Entry 8HMV (electron microscopy, 2.91 A resolution); this record covers chains C and B of the 5 polymer chains in the assembly.

Chain C:
Molecule: Guanine nucleotide-binding protein G(s) subunit alpha isoforms short
From: Homo sapiens
UniProtKB: P63092 (GNAS2_HUMAN); residues 11-394 here = UniProt positions 11-394
Chain sequence (384 residues; numbered 11 to 394; the number before each row is that of its first residue):
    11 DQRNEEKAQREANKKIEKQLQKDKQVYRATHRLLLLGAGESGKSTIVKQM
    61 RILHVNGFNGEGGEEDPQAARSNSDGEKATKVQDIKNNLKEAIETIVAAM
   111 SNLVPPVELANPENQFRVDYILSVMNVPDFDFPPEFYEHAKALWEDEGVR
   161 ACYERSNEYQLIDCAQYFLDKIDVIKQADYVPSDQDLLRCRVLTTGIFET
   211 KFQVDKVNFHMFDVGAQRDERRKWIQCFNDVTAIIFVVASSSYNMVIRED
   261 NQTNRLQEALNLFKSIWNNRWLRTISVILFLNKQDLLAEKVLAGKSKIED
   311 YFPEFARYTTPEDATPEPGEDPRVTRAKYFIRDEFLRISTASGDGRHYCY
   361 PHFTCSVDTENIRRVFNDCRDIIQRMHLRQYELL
Unresolved in the structure: 61-204, 252-261, 304-306
Differences from the reference sequence: conflict Thr-205 (Ser in P63092); engineered mutation Ala-226 (Gly in P63092), Ser-366 (Ala in P63092)
Reported in the primary citation:
  - contacts within the chain: Asn-371/Arg-374 (hydrogen bond)

Chain B:
Molecule: Guanine nucleotide-binding protein G(I)/G(S)/G(T) subunit beta-1
From: Homo sapiens
UniProtKB: P62873 (GBB1_HUMAN); residue numbers follow UniProt; this construct covers 3-340
Chain sequence (338 residues; numbered 3 to 340; the number before each row is that of its first residue):
     3 ELDQLRQEAEQLKNQIRDARKACADATLSQITNNIDPVGRIQMRTRRTLR
    53 GHLAKIYAMHWGTDSRLLVSASQDGKLIIWDSYTTNKVHAIPLRSSWVMT
   103 CAYAPSGNYVACGGLDNICSIYNLKTREGNVRVSRELAGHTGYLSCCRFL
   153 DDNQIVTSSGDTTCALWDIETGQQTTTFTGHTGDVMSLSLAPDTRLFVSG
   203 ACDASAKLWDVREGMCRQTFTGHESDINAICFFPNGNAFATGSDDATCRL
   253 FDLRADQELMTYSHDNIICGITSVSFSKSGRLLLAGYDDFNCNVWDALKA
   303 DRAGVLAGHDNRVSCLGVTDDGMAVATGSWDSFLKIWN
UniProt features mapped onto this chain:
  - modified residue: His-266 (Phosphohistidine)
  - natural variant: Leu-30 (L30F: In MRD42; uncertain significance), Arg-52 (R52G: In MRD42), Gly-64 (G64V: In MRD42), Asp-76 (D76E: In MRD42; D76G: In MRD42), Gly-77 (G77S: In MRD42), Lys-78 (K78R: In MRD42), Ile-80 (I80N: In MRD42; I80T: In MRD42), His-91 (H91R: In MRD42; uncertain significance), Ala-92 (A92T: In MRD42), Pro-94 (P94S: In MRD42), Leu-95 (L95P: In MRD42), Arg-96 (R96L: In MRD42), 5 further natural variant entries in UniProt

How chain C and chain B interact:
Pairs across the interface (46):
  Gln-19(C) with Asp-83(B), hydrogen bond; Asn-88(B)
  Asn-23(C) with Asn-88(B), hydrogen bond; Lys-89(B)
  Ile-26(C) with Lys-89(B); Val-90(B)
  Glu-27(C) with Lys-89(B), salt bridge
  Leu-30(C) with Gly-53(B); Lys-89(B)
  Asp-33(C) with Lys-78(B), salt bridge
  Lys-34(C) with Leu-55(B)
  Tyr-37(C) with Ala-56(B)
  Gly-206(C) with Leu-117(B); Asp-118(B); Asn-119(B)
  Ile-207(C) with Trp-99(B)
  Phe-222(C) with Trp-99(B), hydrophobic
  Ala-226(C) with Asn-119(B), hydrogen bond (backbone-side chain); Thr-143(B)
  Gln-227(C) with Leu-117(B), hydrogen bond (side chain-backbone); Asn-119(B); Tyr-145(B), hydrogen bond (side chain-backbone)
  Arg-228(C) with Gly-162(B), hydrogen bond (side chain-backbone); Asp-163(B); Asp-186(B), salt bridge
  Arg-232(C) with Cys-204(B); Asp-228(B), salt bridge
  Lys-233(C) with Tyr-145(B); Met-188(B); Cys-204(B); Asn-230(B); Asp-246(B), salt bridge
  Trp-234(C) with Leu-117(B), hydrophobic; Tyr-145(B)
  Gln-236(C) with Lys-57(B)
  Cys-237(C) with Gln-75(B), hydrogen bond (backbone-side chain); Trp-99(B)
  Phe-238(C) with Trp-99(B), hydrophobic; Leu-117(B), hydrophobic
  Asn-239(C) with Lys-57(B), hydrogen bond; Trp-332(B)
  Asp-240(C) with Gln-75(B)
  Arg-280(C) with Asp-290(B)
  Trp-281(C) with Asp-290(B); Arg-314(B); Trp-332(B), hydrophobic
Interface residues without a listed pair, chain C (28 interface residues in all): Glu-16, Ala-22, Thr-205, Glu-230
Interface residues without a listed pair, chain B (37 interface residues in all): Tyr-59, Asp-76, Ile-80, Thr-86, His-91, Ala-92, Met-101, Gly-144, Thr-164, Cys-271

Summary:
28 residues of chain C face 37 of chain B across their interface; the contacts include 8 hydrogen bonds and 5
salt bridges. Among the polar pairs are Glu-27(C)/Lys-89(B), Asp-33(C)/Lys-78(B) and Arg-228(C)/Asp-186(B).
From the paper: contacts within the chain involving Asn-371(C) and Arg-374(C).
Here chain C is Guanine nucleotide-binding protein G(s) subunit alpha isoforms short and chain B is Guanine
nucleotide-binding protein G(I)/G(S)/G(T) subunit beta-1, both from Homo sapiens. Entry 8HMV (Structure of
GPR21-Gs complex) was determined by electron microscopy.
